Entry 7KIF (electron microscopy, 2.94 A resolution); this record covers chains D and F of the 11 polymer chains in the assembly.

[Chain D]
Molecule: DNA-directed RNA polymerase subunit beta'
Organism: Mycobacterium tuberculosis
Notes: EC 2.7.7.6
UniProt: A0A045J9E2 (A0A045J9E2_MYCTX); residue numbers follow UniProt; this construct covers 1-1316
Sequence (1318 residues; row label = number of the first residue in the row; numbers below 1 keep their minus sign (Gly-1 is residue -1)):
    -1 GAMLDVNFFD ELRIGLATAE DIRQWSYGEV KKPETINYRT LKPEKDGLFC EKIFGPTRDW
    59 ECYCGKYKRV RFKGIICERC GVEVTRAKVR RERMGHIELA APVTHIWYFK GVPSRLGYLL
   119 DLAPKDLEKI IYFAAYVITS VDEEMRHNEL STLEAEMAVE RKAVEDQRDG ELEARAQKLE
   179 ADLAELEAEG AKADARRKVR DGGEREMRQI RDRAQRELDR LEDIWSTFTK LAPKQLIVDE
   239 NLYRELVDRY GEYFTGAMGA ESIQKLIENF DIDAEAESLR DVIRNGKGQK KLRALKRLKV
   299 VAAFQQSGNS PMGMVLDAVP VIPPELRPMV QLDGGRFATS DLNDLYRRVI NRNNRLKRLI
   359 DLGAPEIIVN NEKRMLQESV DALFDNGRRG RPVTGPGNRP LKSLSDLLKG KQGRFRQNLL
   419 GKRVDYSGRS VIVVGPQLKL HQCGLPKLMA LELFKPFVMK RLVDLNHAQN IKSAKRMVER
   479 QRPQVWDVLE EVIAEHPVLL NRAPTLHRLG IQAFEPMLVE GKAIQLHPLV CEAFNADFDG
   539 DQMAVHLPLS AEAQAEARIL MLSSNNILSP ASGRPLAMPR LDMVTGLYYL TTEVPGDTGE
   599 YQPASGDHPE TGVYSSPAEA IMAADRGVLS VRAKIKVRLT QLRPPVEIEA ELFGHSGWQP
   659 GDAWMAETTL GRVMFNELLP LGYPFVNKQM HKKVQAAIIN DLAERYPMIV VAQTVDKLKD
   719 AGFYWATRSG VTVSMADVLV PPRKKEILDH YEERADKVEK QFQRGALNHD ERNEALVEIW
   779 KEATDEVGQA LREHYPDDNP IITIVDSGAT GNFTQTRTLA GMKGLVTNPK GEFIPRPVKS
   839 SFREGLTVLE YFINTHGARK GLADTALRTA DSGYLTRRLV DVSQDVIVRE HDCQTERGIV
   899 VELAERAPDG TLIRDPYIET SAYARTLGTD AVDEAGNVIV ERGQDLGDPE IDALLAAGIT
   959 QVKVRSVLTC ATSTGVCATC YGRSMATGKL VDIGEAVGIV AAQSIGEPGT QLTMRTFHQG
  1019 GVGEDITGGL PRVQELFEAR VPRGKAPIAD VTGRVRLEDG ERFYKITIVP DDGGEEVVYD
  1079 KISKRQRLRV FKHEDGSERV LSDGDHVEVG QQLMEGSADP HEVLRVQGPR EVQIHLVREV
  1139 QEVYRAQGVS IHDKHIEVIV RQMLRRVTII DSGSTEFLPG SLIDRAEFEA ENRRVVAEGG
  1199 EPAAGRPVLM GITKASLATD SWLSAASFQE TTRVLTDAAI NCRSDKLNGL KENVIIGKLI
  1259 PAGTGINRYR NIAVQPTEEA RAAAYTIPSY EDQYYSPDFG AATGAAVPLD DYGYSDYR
Disordered / not traced: 1015-1022, 1091-1096, 1283-1316
Sequence notes: expression tag (-1 to 0)
Metal / ion sites: Zn2+ site 1: Cys60, Cys62, Cys75, Cys78; Mg2+: Asp535, Asp537, Asp539; Zn2+ site 2: Cys891, Cys968, Cys975, Cys978

[Chain F]
Molecule: RNA polymerase sigma factor SigA
Organism: Mycobacterium tuberculosis
UniProt: A0A0H3LGM9 (A0A0H3LGM9_MYCTE); residues 1-528 here correspond to UniProt positions 3-530 (UniProt number = residue number + 2)
Sequence (528 residues; row label = number of the first residue in the row):
     1 VAATKASTAT DEPVKRTATK SPAASASGAK TGAKRTAAKS ASGSPPAKRA TKPAARSVKP
    61 ASAPQDTTTS TIPKRKTRAA AKSAAAKAPS ARGHATKPRA PKDAQHEAAT DPEDALDSVE
   121 ELDAEPDLDV EPGEDLDLDA ADLNLDDLED DVAPDADDDL DSGDDEDHED LEAEAAVAPG
   181 QTADDDEEIA EPTEKDKASG DFVWDEDESE ALRQARKDAE LTASADSVRA YLKQIGKVAL
   241 LNAEEEVELA KRIEAGLYAT QLMTELSERG EKLPAAQRRD MMWICRDGDR AKNHLLEANL
   301 RLVVSLAKRY TGRGMAFLDL IQEGNLGLIR AVEKFDYTKG YKFSTYATWW IRQAITRAMA
   361 DQARTIRIPV HMVEVINKLG RIQRELLQDL GREPTPEELA KEMDITPEKV LEIQQYAREP
   421 ISLDQTIGDE GDSQLGDFIE DSEAVVAVDA VSFTLLQDQL QSVLDTLSER EAGVVRLRFG
   481 LTDGQPRTLD EIGQVYGVTR ERIRQIESKT MSKLRHPSRS QVLRDYLD
Disordered / not traced: 1-205, 528

[Interface between chain D and chain F]
Contacting residue pairs - 58 pairs, chain D then chain F:
  Thr33(D) with Thr365(F), hydrogen bond (side chain-backbone)
  Ile34(D) with Ile366(F)
  Tyr36(D) with Arg367(F); Pro369(F); Tyr416(F), hydrophobic
  Arg37(D) with Tyr416(F)
  Arg69(D) with Gln485(F)
  Leu330(D) with Ile439(F), hydrophobic
  Gly332(D) with Arg418(F), hydrogen bond (backbone-side chain)
  Gly333(D) with Arg418(F)
  Arg334(D) with Glu419(F), hydrogen bond (side chain-backbone); Ile421(F)
  Phe335(D) with Pro420(F); Ile421(F), hydrogen bond (backbone-backbone)
  Ala336(D) with Ile421(F); Leu423(F), hydrophobic
  Thr337(D) with Ile421(F), hydrogen bond (backbone-backbone); Ser422(F); Leu423(F), hydrogen bond (backbone-backbone)
  Ser338(D) with Asp424(F)
  Asp339(D) with Ser422(F), hydrogen bond; Asp424(F)
  Arg345(D) with Gln362(F), hydrogen bond (side chain-backbone); Arg364(F)
  Asn349(D) with Gln362(F)
  Arg350(D) with Asp319(F), salt bridge
  Arg353(D) with Asp319(F), salt bridge; Gln322(F); Glu323(F), salt bridge; Gln362(F)
  Arg356(D) with Leu326(F)
  Leu357(D) with Gln322(F); Leu326(F), hydrophobic
  Leu360(D) with Ile329(F), hydrophobic
  Pro363(D) with Leu296(F)
  Ile365(D) with Tyr231(F), hydrophobic; Gln234(F); Glu297(F)
  Ile366(D) with Gln322(F); Asn325(F)
  Asn369(D) with Tyr231(F); Leu318(F); Gln322(F), hydrogen bond
  Glu370(D) with Gln322(F)
  Arg372(D) with Ser227(F); Ala230(F)
  Met373(D) with Leu318(F), hydrophobic; Gln322(F)
  Glu376(D) with Ser227(F)
  Arg387(D) with Ala225(F), hydrogen bond (side chain-backbone)
  Arg397(D) with Ser422(F), hydrogen bond
  Lys400(D) with Asp424(F)
  Gln410(D) with Asp432(F)
  Gln467(D) with Asp525(F)
  Asn468(D) with Asp525(F), hydrogen bond
  Ile469(D) with Leu455(F), hydrophobic
  Lys470(D) with Ser452(F), hydrogen bond
  Ser471(D) with Asp525(F)
Interface residues without a listed pair, chain D (48 interface residues in all): Glu32, Arg67, Lys127, Val236, Pro326, Met327, Val328, Ala362, Lys473, Arg474
Interface residues without a listed pair, chain F (51 interface residues in all): Leu221, Thr222, Ala223, Ile235, Asn293, Leu300, Glu333, Ala363, Ile368, Met372, Gln425, Gly431, Gln434, Val448, Gly484, Pro486, Tyr526

[In short]
Chain D and chain F form an interface of 48 and 51 residues respectively, with 13 hydrogen bonds and 3 salt
bridges. Polar contacts include Arg350(D)-Asp319(F), Arg353(D)-Asp319(F) and Arg353(D)-Glu323(F). Cys60(D),
Cys62(D), Cys75(D) and Cys78(D) form the Zn2+ site 1.
Here chain D is DNA-directed RNA polymerase subunit beta' and chain F is RNA polymerase sigma factor SigA,
both from Mycobacterium tuberculosis. Entry 7KIF (Mycobacterium tuberculosis WT RNAP transcription open
promoter complex with WhiB7 transcription factor) was determined by electron microscopy (same publication as
7KIM and 7KIN).
